3AUN - chains A and B; structure by X-ray diffraction, 1.81 A resolution.

Chain A:
Name: Vitamin D3 receptor
From: Rattus norvegicus
Notes: fragment: ligand binding domain; engineered mutation(s): DEL(165-211) mutant
Reference sequence: P13053 (VDR_RAT); residue numbers follow UniProt; this construct covers 116-164, 212-423
Chain sequence (265 residues; row label = number of the first residue in the row; note: 47 numbers in that range are skipped by the numbering (no residue carries them; nothing is unmodelled there)):
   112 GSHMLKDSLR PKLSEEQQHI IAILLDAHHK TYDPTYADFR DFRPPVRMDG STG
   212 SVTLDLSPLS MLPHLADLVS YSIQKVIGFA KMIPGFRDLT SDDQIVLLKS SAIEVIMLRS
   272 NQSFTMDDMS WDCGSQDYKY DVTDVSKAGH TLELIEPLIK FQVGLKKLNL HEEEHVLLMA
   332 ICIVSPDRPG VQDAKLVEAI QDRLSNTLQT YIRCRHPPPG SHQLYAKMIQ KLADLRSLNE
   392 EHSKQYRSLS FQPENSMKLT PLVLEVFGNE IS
Not modelled in the structure: 112-123, 160-164, 212-217, 420-423
Sequence notes: expression tag (112-115)
Small-molecule neighbours: YR4 ((2R)-2-{4-[3-(4-{[(2R)-2-hydroxy-3,3-dimethylbutyl]oxy}-3-methylphenyl)pentan-3-yl]-2-methylphenoxy}butane-1,4-diol): Tyr143, Tyr147, Phe150, Leu223, Leu226, Ala227, Leu229, Val230, Ser233, Ile267, Met268, Arg270, Ser271, Ser274, Trp282, Cys284, Tyr291, Val296, Ala299, His301, Leu305, Leu309, His393, Tyr397, Leu400, Leu410, Val414, Phe418
Swiss-Prot annotation at these positions:
  - region: Lys242 to Lys260 (Interaction with coactivator LXXLL motif)
  - binding site (calcitriol): Tyr143, Ser233, Arg270, Ser274, His301, His393
  - motif: Pro412 to Asn420 (9aaTAD)

Chain B:
Name: DRIP 205 NR2 box peptide
Reference sequence: Q15648 (MED1_HUMAN); residues 625-637 here correspond to UniProt positions 640-652 (UniProt number = residue number + 15)
Chain sequence (13 residues; each row starts with the number of its first residue):
   625 KNHPMLMNLL KDN
Not modelled in the structure: 625-627, 637
Swiss-Prot annotation at these positions:
  - motif: Leu630 to Leu634 (LXXLL motif 2)

Interface between chain A and chain B:
Residue-residue contacts (15; chain A residue first):
  Ile238(A) with Leu630(B), hydrophobic; Leu633(B), hydrophobic
  Lys242(A) with Leu633(B), hydrogen bond (side chain-backbone)
  Ser252(A) with Met631(B)
  Gln255(A) with Leu634(B)
  Ile256(A) with Met631(B), hydrophobic; Leu634(B), hydrophobic
  Leu259(A) with Leu630(B), hydrophobic; Leu634(B), hydrophobic
  Lys260(A) with Leu630(B)
  Pro412(A) with Met629(B)
  Leu413(A) with Met629(B)
  Glu416(A) with Pro628(B); Met629(B), hydrogen bond (side chain-backbone); Leu630(B), hydrogen bond (side chain-backbone)
Other interface residues (no listed pair), chain A (12 interface residues in all): Phe247, Val417

Summary:
The interface between chain A and chain B involves 12 residues on one side and 6 on the other, with 3 hydrogen
bonds. Among the polar pairs are Lys242(A)-Leu633(B), Glu416(A)-Met629(B) and Glu416(A)-Leu630(B). Chain A
binds compound YR4. UniProt lists 6 calcitriol-binding residues on chain A.
Chain A is Vitamin D3 receptor (Rattus norvegicus) and chain B is DRIP 205 NR2 box peptide; the structure,
Crystal structure of the rat vitamin D receptor ligand binding domain complexed with YR335 and a ..., was
determined by X-ray diffraction.
